Entry 2X53 (X-ray diffraction, 3.90 A resolution); this record covers chains A and C of the 27 polymer chains in the assembly.

== Chain A (and C) ==
Name: Putative receptor binding protein
Source organism: Lactococcus phage P2
Notes: chain C of this document is another copy of the same molecule, construct and numbering; everything in this record applies to it too
Reference sequence: Q1RNF7 (Q1RNF7_9CAUD); residues 2-264 here = UniProt positions 2-264
Chain sequence (263 residues; each row starts with the number of its first residue):
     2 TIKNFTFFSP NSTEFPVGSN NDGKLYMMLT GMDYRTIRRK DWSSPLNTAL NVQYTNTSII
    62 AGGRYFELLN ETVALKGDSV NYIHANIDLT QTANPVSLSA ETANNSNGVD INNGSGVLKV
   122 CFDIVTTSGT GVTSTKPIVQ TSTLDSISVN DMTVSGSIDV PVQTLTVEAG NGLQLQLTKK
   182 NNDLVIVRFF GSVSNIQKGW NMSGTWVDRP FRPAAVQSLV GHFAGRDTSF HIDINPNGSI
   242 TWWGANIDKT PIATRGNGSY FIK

== Interface between chain A and chain C ==
Contacting residue pairs (139; chain A residue first):
  Ser20(A) with Thr7(C); Phe8(C); Phe9(C)
  Tyr27(A) with Leu26(C); Leu30(C)
  Thr31(A) with Leu30(C), hydrogen bond (side chain-backbone)
  Arg39(A) with Met29(C)
  Arg40(A) with Met29(C)
  Trp43(A) with Lys25(C); Tyr35(C), hydrophobic; Asp111(C); Asn114(C)
  Asn57(A) with Asn114(C), hydrogen bond
  Ser59(A) with Met29(C)
  Ile60(A) with Met29(C)
  Ile61(A) with Leu26(C), hydrophobic; Met29(C), hydrophobic
  Gly64(A) with Thr7(C)
  Arg65(A) with Thr7(C), hydrogen bond (side chain-backbone); Phe8(C)
  Tyr66(A) with Phe6(C), hydrogen bond (backbone-backbone); Thr7(C), hydrogen bond (backbone-side chain); Phe8(C); Asn22(C); Lys25(C); Leu26(C), hydrophobic; Met29(C), hydrophobic
  Phe67(A) with Lys4(C)
  Glu68(A) with Thr2(C); Ile3(C); Lys4(C), hydrogen bond (backbone-backbone); Phe6(C); Asn22(C), hydrogen bond; Lys25(C), salt bridge
  Leu69(A) with Thr2(C); Ile3(C), hydrophobic
  Leu70(A) with Thr2(C), hydrogen bond (backbone-side chain); Lys4(C)
  Asn71(A) with Thr2(C), hydrogen bond (backbone-backbone)
  Glu72(A) with Thr2(C), hydrogen bond (side chain-backbone); Ile3(C)
  Ile88(A) with Phe8(C), hydrophobic
  Leu90(A) with Phe8(C), hydrophobic
  Thr93(A) with Pro11(C); Phe16(C)
  Ala94(A) with Phe16(C)
  Pro96(A) with Asn5(C); Phe8(C), hydrophobic; Phe16(C)
  Val97(A) with Ile3(C); Asn5(C); Phe8(C), hydrophobic
  Val140(A) with Asp146(C); Ser147(C)
  Gln141(A) with Asp146(C); Ser147(C), hydrogen bond (backbone-backbone)
  Thr142(A) with Ser147(C)
  Ser143(A) with Leu145(C); Ser147(C), hydrogen bond (backbone-backbone); Ile148(C); Ser149(C), hydrogen bond (backbone-backbone)
  Thr144(A) with Ser149(C)
  Leu145(A) with Ile148(C), hydrophobic; Ser149(C), hydrogen bond (backbone-backbone); Val150(C); Asn151(C)
  Asp146(A) with Val150(C); Asn151(C), hydrogen bond; Asp152(C), hydrogen bond (backbone-backbone)
  Ser147(A) with Asp152(C)
  Ile148(A) with Ile148(C), hydrophobic; Val150(C), hydrophobic; Asp152(C), hydrogen bond (backbone-backbone); Met153(C); Thr154(C), hydrogen bond (backbone-backbone)
  Ser149(A) with Thr154(C)
  Val150(A) with Met153(C), hydrophobic; Thr154(C), hydrogen bond (backbone-backbone); Val155(C); Ser156(C), hydrogen bond (backbone-backbone)
  Asn151(A) with Val155(C); Ser156(C), hydrogen bond; Gly157(C), hydrogen bond (backbone-backbone); Ser158(C)
  Asp152(A) with Gly157(C); Ser158(C), hydrogen bond (side chain-backbone)
  Met153(A) with Met153(C), hydrophobic; Ser158(C), hydrogen bond (backbone-backbone); Ile159(C); Asp160(C), hydrogen bond (backbone-backbone)
  Thr154(A) with Asp160(C)
  Val155(A) with Asp160(C), hydrogen bond (backbone-backbone); Pro162(C)
  Ser156(A) with Pro162(C)
  Gly157(A) with Pro162(C)
  Ser158(A) with Asn182(C)
  Ile159(A) with Ile159(C), hydrophobic; Val161(C), hydrophobic; Asn182(C), hydrogen bond (backbone-side chain)
  Thr179(A) with Phe262(C)
  Lys181(A) with Asp184(C), salt bridge; Phe262(C); Lys264(C), hydrogen bond (side chain-backbone)
  Leu185(A) with Phe262(C), hydrophobic
  Ile187(A) with Leu185(C), hydrophobic; Tyr261(C), hydrophobic; Phe262(C), hydrophobic
  Arg189(A) with Ala216(C); Val217(C), hydrogen bond (side chain-backbone); Gln218(C)
  His223(A) with Val221(C); Ser230(C), hydrogen bond (side chain-backbone); Phe231(C); His232(C), hydrogen bond; Trp244(C)
  Ala225(A) with Trp244(C)
  Gly226(A) with Lys199(C); Trp244(C), hydrogen bond (backbone-backbone); Gly245(C); Ala246(C)
  Arg227(A) with Ser230(C); Gly245(C); Ala246(C)
  Asp228(A) with Phe224(C); Thr229(C); Ser230(C), hydrogen bond (backbone-backbone); Ala246(C)
  Thr229(A) with Ser230(C)
  Ser230(A) with Ser230(C)
  Arg256(A) with Ser219(C); His232(C)
  Gly257(A) with Ser219(C), hydrogen bond (backbone-side chain); Val221(C)
  Asn258(A) with Gln218(C), hydrogen bond; Ser219(C), hydrogen bond (backbone-backbone); Leu220(C); Ser260(C), hydrogen bond (side chain-backbone); Tyr261(C)
  Ser260(A) with Ser260(C)
Other interface residues (no listed pair), chain A (71 interface residues in all): Asp23, Gly24, Lys41, Asn95, Ser98, Leu99, Phe190, Phe191, Gly222, Phe224
Other interface residues (no listed pair), chain C (61 interface residues in all): Met28, Asn183, Asp228

== In short ==
Chain A and chain C form an interface of 71 and 61 residues respectively; the contacts include 37 hydrogen
bonds and 2 salt bridges. Among the polar pairs are Glu68(A)-Lys25(C), Lys181(A)-Asp184(C) and
Thr31(A)-Leu30(C).
Both chains are Putative receptor binding protein (Lactococcus phage P2). Entry 2X53 (Structure of the phage
p2 baseplate in its activated conformation with Sr) was determined by X-ray diffraction, deposited together
with 4V5I and 2WZP.
